Entry 3SQI (X-ray diffraction, 2.82 A resolution); this record covers chains A and C of the 3 polymer chains in the assembly.

== Chain A ==
Name: KLLA0E03807p
Source organism: Kluyveromyces lactis
Notes: fragment: DNA binding domain (residues 1-534)
Reference sequence: Q6CPM4 (Q6CPM4_KLULA); residue numbers follow UniProt; this construct covers 1-534
Chain sequence (534 residues; numbered 1 to 534; the number before each row is that of its first residue):
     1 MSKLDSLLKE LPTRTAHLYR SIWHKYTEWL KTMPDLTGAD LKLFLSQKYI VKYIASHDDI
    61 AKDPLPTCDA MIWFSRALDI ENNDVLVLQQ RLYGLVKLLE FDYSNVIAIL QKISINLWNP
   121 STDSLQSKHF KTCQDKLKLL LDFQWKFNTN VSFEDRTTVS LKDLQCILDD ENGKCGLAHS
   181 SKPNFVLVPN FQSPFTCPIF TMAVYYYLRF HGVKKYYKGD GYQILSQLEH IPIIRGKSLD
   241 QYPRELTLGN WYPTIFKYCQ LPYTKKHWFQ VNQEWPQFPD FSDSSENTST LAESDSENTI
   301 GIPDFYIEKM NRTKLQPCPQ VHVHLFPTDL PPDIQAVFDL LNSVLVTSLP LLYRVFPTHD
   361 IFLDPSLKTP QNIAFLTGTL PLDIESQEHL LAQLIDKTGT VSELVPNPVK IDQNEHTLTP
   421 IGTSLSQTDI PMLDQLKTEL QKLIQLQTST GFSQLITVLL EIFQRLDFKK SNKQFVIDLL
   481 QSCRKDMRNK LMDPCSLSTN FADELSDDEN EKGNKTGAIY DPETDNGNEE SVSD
Unresolved in the structure: 36-39, 283-292, 403-534
From the paper describing this entry:
  - binding site for the 15-nt DNA strand: Lys-218, Arg-235, Lys-237, Lys-265, Lys-266, Gln-270
  - binding site for the 15-nt DNA strand (chain C): His-129, Lys-214, Lys-215, Thr-247

== Chain C ==
Molecule: 15-nt DNA strand
Sequence (15 nucleotides; numbered 1 to 15; the number before each row is that of its first residue):
     1 AAATTTTATA AATTA

== How chain A and chain C interact ==
Residue-residue contacts (15):
  Lys-128(A) with DT4(C), sugar contact; DT5(C), salt bridge to the phosphate
  His-129(A) with DT5(C), phosphate contact
  Gly-236(A) with DT6(C), phosphate contact
  Lys-237(A) with DT4(C), hydrogen bond to the base; DT5(C), phosphate contact; DT6(C), hydrogen bond to the phosphate
  Gln-241(A) with DT6(C), hydrogen bond to the phosphate
  Pro-243(A) with DT6(C), phosphate contact
  Arg-244(A) with DT6(C), hydrogen bond to the phosphate; DT7(C), salt bridge to the phosphate
  Leu-246(A) with DA8(C), base contact
  Thr-247(A) with DT5(C), sugar contact; DT6(C), hydrogen bond to the phosphate
  Trp-251(A) with DT5(C), phosphate contact
Other interface residues (no listed pair), chain A (11 interface residues in all): Tyr-242

== Summary ==
11 residues of chain A and 5 residues of chain C are in contact, with 5 hydrogen bonds and 2 salt bridges.
Among the polar pairs are Lys-237(A)/DT4(C), Lys-237(A)/DT6(C) and Gln-241(A)/DT6(C). From the paper: a
binding site for the 15-nt DNA strand at Lys-218(A), Arg-235(A) and Lys-237(A) among others; a binding site
for the 15-nt DNA strand (chain C) at His-129(A), Lys-214(A) and Lys-215(A) among others.
Here chain A is KLLA0E03807p (Kluyveromyces lactis) and chain C is a 15-nt DNA strand. Entry 3SQI (DNA binding
domain of Ndc10) was determined by X-ray diffraction together with 3T79 from the same study.
